Entry 4CZS (X-ray diffraction, 1.73 A resolution); this record covers chains A and C of the 8 polymer chains in the assembly.

# Chain A (and C)
Molecule: Concanavalin V
Organism: Canavalia cathartica
Notes: chain C of this document is another copy of the same molecule, construct and numbering; everything in this record applies to it too
Reference sequence: C0HJY1 (CONV_CANCT); residues 1-237 here = UniProt positions 1-237
Amino-acid sequence (237 residues; each row starts with the number of its first residue):
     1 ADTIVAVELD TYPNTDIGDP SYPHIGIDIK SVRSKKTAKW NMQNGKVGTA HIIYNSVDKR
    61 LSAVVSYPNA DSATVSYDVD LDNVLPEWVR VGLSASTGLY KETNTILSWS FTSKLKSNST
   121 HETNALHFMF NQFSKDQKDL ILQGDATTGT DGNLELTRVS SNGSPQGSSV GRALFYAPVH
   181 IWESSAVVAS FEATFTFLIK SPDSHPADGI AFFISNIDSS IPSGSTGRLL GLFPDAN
Construct notes: conflict D58 (Gly in C0HJY1), A70 (Gly in C0HJY1), M129 (Val in C0HJY1), E192 (Asp in C0HJY1)
Curated features (UniProtKB/Swiss-Prot):
  - binding site (Mn(2+)): E8, D10, D19, H24
  - binding site (Ca(2+)): D10, Y12, N14, D19
  - binding site (a carbohydrate): N14, G98 to Y100, D208, R228
Metal / ion sites: Mn2+: E8, D10, D19, H24; Ca2+: D10, Y12, N14, D19
Ligand contacts: 2-hydroxyethyl alpha-D-mannopyranoside (8LR): Y12, N14, T97, G98, L99, Y100, A207, D208, G227, R228
What the authors report for this chain:
  - conformationally variable residues (side-chain flip): H205

# Interface between chain A and chain C
Residue-residue contacts - 47 pairs, chain A then chain C:
  T49(A) - K116(C)
  T49(A) - H121(C)  hydrogen bond
  H51(A) - K116(C)  hydrogen bond
  H51(A) - V188(C)
  I53(A) - N55(C)
  N55(A) - I53(C)
  V57(A) - I53(C)  hydrophobic
  V57(A) - S62(C)
  V57(A) - V64(C)  hydrophobic
  V57(A) - T74(C)
  D58(A) - R60(C)  salt bridge
  D58(A) - S62(C)  hydrogen bond
  D58(A) - S76(C)
  R60(A) - D58(C)  salt bridge
  S62(A) - V57(C)
  S62(A) - D58(C)  hydrogen bond
  V64(A) - V57(C)  hydrophobic
  V64(A) - V187(C)  hydrophobic
  V64(A) - V188(C)  hydrophobic
  S66(A) - H121(C)  hydrogen bond
  S66(A) - V187(C)
  Y67(A) - H121(C)
  P68(A) - N118(C)
  P68(A) - S119(C)
  P68(A) - H121(C)
  N69(A) - N118(C)  hydrogen bond (backbone-backbone)
  N69(A) - S119(C)
  A70(A) - N118(C)  hydrogen bond (backbone-side chain)
  S72(A) - N118(C)
  S72(A) - V187(C)
  T74(A) - V57(C)
  S76(A) - D58(C)
  K116(A) - T49(C)
  K116(A) - H51(C)  hydrogen bond
  N118(A) - P68(C)
  N118(A) - N69(C)  hydrogen bond (backbone-backbone)
  N118(A) - A70(C)  hydrogen bond (side chain-backbone)
  S119(A) - P68(C)
  S119(A) - N69(C)
  H121(A) - T49(C)
  H121(A) - S66(C)  hydrogen bond
  H121(A) - Y67(C)
  H121(A) - P68(C)
  V187(A) - V64(C)  hydrophobic
  V187(A) - S66(C)
  V187(A) - S72(C)
  V188(A) - H51(C)
Interface residues without a listed pair, chain A (26 interface residues in all): K114, E192, T194
Interface residues without a listed pair, chain C (25 interface residues in all): K114, E192

# In short
26 residues of chain A and 25 residues of chain C are in contact; the contacts include 11 hydrogen bonds and 2
salt bridges. Polar pairs include D58(A)-R60(C), T49(A)-H121(C) and H51(A)-K116(C). Bound to chain A:
2-hydroxyethyl alpha-D-mannopyranoside. From the paper: conformational variability at H205(A).
Chain A and chain C are both Concanavalin V (Canavalia cathartica); the structure, Discovery of Glycomimetic
Ligands via Genetically-encoded Library of Phage displaying Mannose-peptides, was determined by X-ray
diffraction.
